Entry 4KEQ (X-ray diffraction, 2.28 A resolution); this record covers chain A.

# Chain A
Protein: 4-pyridoxolactonase
Source organism: Mesorhizobium loti
Notes: EC 3.1.1.27
Reference sequence: Q988B9 (PDLA_RHILO); residue numbers follow UniProt; this construct covers 1-268
Chain sequence (274 residues; numbered 1 to 274; the number before each row is that of its first residue):
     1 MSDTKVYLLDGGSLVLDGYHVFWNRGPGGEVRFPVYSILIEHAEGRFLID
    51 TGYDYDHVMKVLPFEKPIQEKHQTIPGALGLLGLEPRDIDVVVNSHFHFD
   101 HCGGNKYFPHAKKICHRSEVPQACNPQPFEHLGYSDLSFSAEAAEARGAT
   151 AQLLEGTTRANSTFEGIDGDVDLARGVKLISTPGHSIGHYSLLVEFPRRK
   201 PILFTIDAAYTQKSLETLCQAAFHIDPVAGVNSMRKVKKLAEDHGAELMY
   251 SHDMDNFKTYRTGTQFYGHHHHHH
Not modelled in the structure: 1-2, 273-274
Construct notes: expression tag (269-274)
Swiss-Prot annotation at these positions:
  - active site: Asp100 (Proton donor/acceptor)
  - binding site (Zn(2+)): His96, His98, Asp100, His101, His185, Asp207, His252
Bound ions: Zn2+ site 1: His96, His98, His185, Asp207; Zn2+ site 2: His101, Asp207, His252
Residues lining bound ligands:
  - 5-Pyridoxolactone (5PN; 7-hydroxy-6-methylfuro[3,4-c]pyridin-3(1H)-one), molecule 1: Asp10, Gly12, Ser13, Ile68, Gln69, Glu70, Gln73, Met254, Phe257, Lys258
  - 5-Pyridoxolactone (5PN), molecule 2: Leu14, Leu16, Phe33, Leu62, Glu65, His98, Phe99, Asp100, Leu132, Gly133, Asp207, Tyr210, Phe223
Reported in the primary citation:
  - binding site for 5-Pyridoxolactone: Ser13, Leu14, Leu16, Phe33, Glu65, Glu70, Gln73, Phe99, Leu132, Gly133, Tyr210, Phe223, Lys258
  - catalytic residues: Glu65, Tyr210, Phe223 (from molecular simulation)
  - catalytic residues: Asp100 (proposed by the authors, not directly observed)

# Overview
Chain A binds 5-Pyridoxolactone. His96, His98, His185 and Asp207 form the Zn2+ site 1. His101, Asp207 and
His252 form the Zn2+ site 2. UniProt lists active-site residue Asp100 and 7 Zn2+-binding residues. From the
paper: catalytic residues Glu65, Tyr210 and Phe223 among others; a binding site for 5-Pyridoxolactone at
Ser13, Leu14 and Leu16 among others.
Chain A is 4-pyridoxolactonase (Mesorhizobium loti); the structure, Crystal structure of 4-pyridoxolactonase,
5-pyridoxolactone bound, was determined by X-ray diffraction (same publication as 4KEP and 3AJ3).
